Entry 6OTZ (X-ray diffraction, 2.86 A resolution); this record covers chains A and T of the 4 polymer chains in the assembly.

Chain A:
Protein: Reverse transcriptase/ribonuclease H
Organism: Human immunodeficiency virus type 1 group M subtype B (isolate HXB2)
Notes: EC 2.7.7.49, 2.7.7.7, 3.1.26.13
UniProt: P04585 (POL_HV1H2); residues 1-558 here correspond to UniProt positions 588-1145 (UniProt number = residue number + 587)
Amino-acid sequence (558 residues; each row starts with the number of its first residue):
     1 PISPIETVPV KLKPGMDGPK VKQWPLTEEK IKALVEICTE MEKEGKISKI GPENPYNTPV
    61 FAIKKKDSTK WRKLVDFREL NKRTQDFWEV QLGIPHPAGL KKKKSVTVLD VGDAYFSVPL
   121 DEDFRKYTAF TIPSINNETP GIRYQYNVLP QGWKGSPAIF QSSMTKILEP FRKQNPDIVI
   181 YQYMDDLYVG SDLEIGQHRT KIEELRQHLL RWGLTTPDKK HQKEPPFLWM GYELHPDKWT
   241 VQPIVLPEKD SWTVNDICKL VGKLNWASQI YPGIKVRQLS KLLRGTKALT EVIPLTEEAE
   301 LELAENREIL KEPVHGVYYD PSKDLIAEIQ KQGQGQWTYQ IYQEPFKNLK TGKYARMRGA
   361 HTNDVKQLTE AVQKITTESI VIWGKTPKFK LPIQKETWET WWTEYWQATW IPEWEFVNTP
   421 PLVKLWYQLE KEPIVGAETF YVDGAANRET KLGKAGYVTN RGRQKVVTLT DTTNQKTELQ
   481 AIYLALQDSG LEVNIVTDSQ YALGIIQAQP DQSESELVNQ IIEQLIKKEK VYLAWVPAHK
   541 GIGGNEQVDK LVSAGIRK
Unresolved in the structure: 555-558
Differences from the reference sequence: engineered mutation Cys258 (Gln845 in P04585), Ser280 (Cys867 in P04585)
Swiss-Prot annotation at these positions:
  - region: Phe227 to His235 (RT 'primer grip')
  - motif: Trp398 to Trp414 (Tryptophan repeat motif)
  - binding site (Mg(2+)): Asp110, Asp185, Asp186, Asp443, Glu478, Asp498, Asp549
  - site: Trp401 (Essential for RT p66/p51 heterodimerization), Trp414 (Essential for RT p66/p51 heterodimerization), Phe440, Tyr441 (Cleavage)
Bound ions: Mg2+ site 1: Asp110, Val111, Asp185 (together with N8G); Mg2+ site 2: Asp443, Glu478, Asp498
Residues lining bound ligands: N8G ([[(2S,5R)-5-(4-azanyl-5-fluoranyl-2-oxidanylidene-pyrimidin-1-yl)-1,3-oxathiolan-2-yl]methoxy-oxidanyl-phosphoryl] phosphono hydrogen phosphate): Lys65, Arg72, Asp110, Val111, Gly112, Asp113, Ala114, Tyr115, Gln151, Met184, Asp185, Lys220
Reported in the primary citation:
  - conformationally variable residues (order/disorder transition): Pro133 to Gly141
  - Mg2+ coordination: Asp110, Val111, Asp185
  - binding site for N8G: Arg72, Asp113, Ala114, Lys220

Chain T:
Molecule: DNA template 27-mer
Sequence (27 nucleotides; each row starts with the number of its first residue):
   701 ATGGGCGGCG CCCGAACAGG GACTGTG
Unresolved in the structure: 701-702, 726-727

How chain A and chain T interact:
Contacting residue pairs (46; chain A residue first):
  Trp24(A) - DG704(T)  base contact
  Lys30(A) - DG703(T)  base contact
  Lys30(A) - DG704(T)  hydrogen bond to the base
  Phe61(A) - DG704(T)  base contact
  Phe61(A) - DG705(T)  sugar contact
  Ala62(A) - DG704(T)  base contact
  Ile63(A) - DG704(T)  base contact
  Leu74(A) - DG705(T)  base contact
  Val75(A) - DG705(T)  sugar contact
  Asp76(A) - DG705(T)  sugar contact
  Arg78(A) - DG705(T)  salt bridge to the phosphate
  Arg78(A) - DC706(T)  phosphate contact
  Asn81(A) - DC706(T)  sugar contact
  Glu89(A) - DG707(T)  phosphate contact
  Glu89(A) - DG708(T)  phosphate contact
  Gln91(A) - DG708(T)  sugar contact
  Leu92(A) - DC709(T)  sugar contact
  Ile94(A) - DG708(T)  base contact
  Ile94(A) - DC709(T)  sugar contact
  Gln151(A) - DG705(T)  base contact
  Gly152(A) - DG705(T)  base contact
  Gly152(A) - DC706(T)  sugar contact
  Trp153(A) - DC706(T)  sugar contact
  Lys154(A) - DC706(T)  phosphate contact
  Lys154(A) - DG707(T)  sugar contact
  Pro157(A) - DC706(T)  base contact
  Pro157(A) - DG707(T)  sugar contact
  Tyr183(A) - DG707(T)  hydrogen bond to the base
  Tyr183(A) - DG708(T)  base contact
  Asn265(A) - DC711(T)  sugar contact
  Val276(A) - DC712(T)  phosphate contact
  Ser280(A) - DC712(T)  sugar contact
  Ser280(A) - DC713(T)  phosphate contact
  Lys281(A) - DC713(T)  phosphate contact
  Arg284(A) - DC713(T)  salt bridge to the phosphate
  Arg284(A) - DG714(T)  phosphate contact
  Ala355(A) - DC712(T)  phosphate contact
  Arg356(A) - DC712(T)  phosphate contact
  Lys374(A) - DC711(T)  phosphate contact
  Arg448(A) - DA722(T)  base contact
  Arg448(A) - DC723(T)  hydrogen bond to the base
  Asn474(A) - DC723(T)  sugar contact
  Gln475(A) - DG721(T)  base contact
  Gln500(A) - DG721(T)  sugar contact
  Gln500(A) - DA722(T)  phosphate contact
  His539(A) - DC723(T)  salt bridge to the phosphate
Also at the interface, not in a pair above, chain A (37 interface residues in all): Gly93, Leu283, Gly285, Ala446
Also at the interface, not in a pair above, chain T (15 interface residues in all): DT724

Overview:
Chain A and chain T form an interface of 37 and 15 residues respectively, with 3 hydrogen bonds and 3 salt
bridges. Among the polar pairs are Lys30(A)-DG704(T), Tyr183(A)-DG707(T) and Arg448(A)-DC723(T). From the
paper: a binding site for N8G at Arg72(A), Asp113(A) and Ala114(A) among others; Mg2+ coordination by
Asp110(A), Val111(A) and Asp185(A).
Chain A is Reverse transcriptase/ribonuclease H (Human immunodeficiency virus type 1 group M subtype B
(isolate HXB2)) and chain T is DNA template 27-mer; the structure, Structure of HIV-1 Reverse Transcriptase
(RT) in complex with dsDNA and (+)FTC-TP, was determined by X-ray diffraction, deposited together with 6OR7,
6OUN, 6P1I, 6P1X and 6P2G.
